Entry 7SVU (electron microscopy, 3.50 A resolution); this record covers chains A and B of the 24 polymer chains in the assembly.

== Chain A (and B) ==
Protein: TnsC
Source organism: [Scytonema hofmanni] UTEX 2349
Notes: chain B of this document is another copy of the same molecule, construct and numbering; everything in this record applies to it too
Sequence (276 residues; numbered 1 to 276; the number before each row is that of its first residue):
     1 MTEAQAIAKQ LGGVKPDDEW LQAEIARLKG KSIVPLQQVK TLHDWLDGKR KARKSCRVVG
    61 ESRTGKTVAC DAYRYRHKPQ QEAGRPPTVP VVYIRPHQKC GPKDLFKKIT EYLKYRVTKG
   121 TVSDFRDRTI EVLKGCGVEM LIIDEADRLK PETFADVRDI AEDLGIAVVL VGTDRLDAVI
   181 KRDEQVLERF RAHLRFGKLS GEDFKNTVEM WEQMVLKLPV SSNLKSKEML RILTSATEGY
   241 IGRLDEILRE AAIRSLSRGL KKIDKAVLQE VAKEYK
Not modelled in the structure: 1-18, 276
Small-molecule neighbours: ATP (adenosine-5'-triphosphate): K31, S32, I33, V34, L36, V39, E61, S62, R63, T64, G65, K66, T67, V68, T173, W211, I241, G242, D245
From the paper describing this entry:
  - binding site for the 28-nt DNA strand: K103, T121

== How chain A and chain B interact ==
Contacting residue pairs (17; chain A residue first):
  R126(A) - H97(B)
  R158(A) - E145(B)  salt bridge
  R158(A) - R148(B)
  D159(A) - R95(B)  salt bridge
  D183(A) - R175(B)  salt bridge
  E184(A) - E61(B)
  E184(A) - S62(B)  hydrogen bond
  Q185(A) - S62(B)
  Q185(A) - T173(B)
  E188(A) - S62(B)
  E188(A) - R63(B)
  E188(A) - R243(B)  salt bridge
  R191(A) - R243(B)
  A192(A) - E274(B)
  A192(A) - Y275(B)  hydrophobic
  H193(A) - E274(B)
  H193(A) - Y275(B)
Also at the interface, not in a pair above, chain A (16 interface residues in all): W45, K49, E152, A155, E162, R189
Also at the interface, not in a pair above, chain B (13 interface residues in all): Q98

== Summary ==
16 residues of chain A face 13 of chain B across their interface, with 1 hydrogen bond and 4 salt bridges.
Polar pairs include R158(A)-E145(B), D159(A)-R95(B) and D183(A)-R175(B). Chain A binds ATP. The paper reports
a binding site for the 28-nt DNA strand at K103(A) and T121(A).
Both chains are TnsC ([Scytonema hofmanni] UTEX 2349). Entry 7SVU (TnsBctd-TnsC-TniQ complex) was determined
by electron microscopy (same publication as 8EA3 and 8EA4).
